PDB entry 5BVQ | X-ray diffraction, 2.10 A resolution | chain A

== Chain A ==
Name: fatty acid-binding protein
Organism: Pygoscelis papua
Sequence (132 residues; each row starts with the number of its first residue):
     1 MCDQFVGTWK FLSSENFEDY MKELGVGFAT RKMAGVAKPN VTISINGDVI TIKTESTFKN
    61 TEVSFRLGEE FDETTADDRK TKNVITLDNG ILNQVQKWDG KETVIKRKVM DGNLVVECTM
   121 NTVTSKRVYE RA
What the authors report for this chain:
  - conformationally variable residues (side-chain flip): Arg127

== In short ==
From the paper: conformational variability at Arg127.
Chain A is fatty acid-binding protein (Pygoscelis papua); the structure, Ligand-unbound pFABP4, was determined
by X-ray diffraction (same publication as 5BVS and 5BVT).
